PDB entry 9MRU | X-ray diffraction, 3.00 A resolution | chains D and F of the 6 polymer chains in the assembly

# Chain D (and F)
Protein: Uridylate-specific endoribonuclease nsp15
Source organism: Severe acute respiratory syndrome coronavirus 2
Notes: EC 4.6.1.-; chain F of this document is another copy of the same molecule, construct and numbering; everything in this record applies to it too
UniProt: P0DTD1 (R1AB_SARS2); residues 2-346 here correspond to UniProt positions 6453-6797 (UniProt number = residue number + 6451)
Chain sequence (347 residues; numbered 0 to 346; the number before each row is that of its first residue; numbering starts at 0):
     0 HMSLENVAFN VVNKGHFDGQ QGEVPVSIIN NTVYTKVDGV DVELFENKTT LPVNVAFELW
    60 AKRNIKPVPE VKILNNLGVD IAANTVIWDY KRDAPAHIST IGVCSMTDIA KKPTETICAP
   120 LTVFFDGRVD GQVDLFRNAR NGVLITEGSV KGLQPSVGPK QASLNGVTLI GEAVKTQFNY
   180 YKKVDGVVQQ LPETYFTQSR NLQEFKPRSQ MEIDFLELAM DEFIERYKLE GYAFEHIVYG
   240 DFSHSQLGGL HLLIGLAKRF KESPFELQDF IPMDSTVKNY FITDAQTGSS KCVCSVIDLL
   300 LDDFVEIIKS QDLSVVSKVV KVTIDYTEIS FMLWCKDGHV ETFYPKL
Differences from the reference sequence: expression tag (0-1); engineered mutation Gln267 (Glu6718 in P0DTD1)
Swiss-Prot annotation at these positions:
  - active site: His235 (Proton donor), His250 (Proton acceptor), Lys290 (For uridylate-specific endoribonuclease nsp15 activity)
  - binding site (uracil): Lys290 to Ser294, Thr341 to Lys345
  - site: Lys290 (Transition state stabilizer), Ser294 (Uracil recognition site)
What the authors report for this chain:
  - mutagenesis - E265Q: increased catalytic activity
  - mutagenesis - E265Q: decreased expression

# How chain D and chain F interact
Pairs across the interface - 33 pairs, chain D then chain F:
  Val10(D) - Phe269(F)
  Val11(D) - Phe269(F)
  Val11(D) - Ile270(F)
  Asn12(D) - Val292(F)
  Lys13(D) - Cys291(F)
  Lys13(D) - Val292(F)
  His15(D) - Cys291(F)
  Asn29(D) - Asn30(F)
  Tyr33(D) - Lys47(F)  hydrogen bond (side chain-backbone)
  Val36(D) - Met272(F)  hydrophobic
  Val39(D) - Ala95(F)
  Asp40(D) - Thr49(F)  hydrogen bond
  Asp40(D) - Arg91(F)  hydrogen bond (backbone-side chain)
  Val41(D) - Pro271(F)
  Glu42(D) - Pro271(F)
  Leu43(D) - Phe269(F)
  Arg62(D) - Gln267(F)
  Leu163(D) - Thr282(F)
  Leu163(D) - Gly287(F)
  Asn164(D) - Phe280(F)
  Asn164(D) - Thr282(F)  hydrogen bond
  Val166(D) - Glu265(F)
  Val166(D) - Ala284(F)  hydrophobic
  Leu168(D) - Asp283(F)
  Leu168(D) - Ala284(F)
  Gly170(D) - Thr286(F)
  Glu171(D) - Thr286(F)  hydrogen bond (backbone-backbone)
  Ala172(D) - Ser242(F)
  Ala172(D) - His243(F)
  Ala172(D) - Ser244(F)
  Ala172(D) - Thr286(F)  hydrogen bond (backbone-backbone)
  Val173(D) - Ser244(F)
  Glu203(D) - Pro263(F)
Other interface residues (no listed pair), chain D (26 interface residues in all): Gly14, Ile64, Ile169
Other interface residues (no listed pair), chain F (27 interface residues in all): Thr48, Phe241, Gln285, Ser288

# In short
The interface between chain D and chain F involves 26 residues on one side and 27 on the other; the contacts
include 6 hydrogen bonds. Polar pairs include Tyr33(D)-Lys47(F), Asp40(D)-Thr49(F) and Asp40(D)-Arg91(F). From
the paper: E265Q of chain D increases catalytic activity; E265Q of chain D reduces expression.
Chain D and chain F are both Uridylate-specific endoribonuclease nsp15 (Severe acute respiratory syndrome
coronavirus 2); the structure, Structural Asymmetry in SARS-CoV-2 Nsp15 Hexamer Important for Catalytic
Activity, was determined by X-ray diffraction together with 9MRW and 9MRY from the same study.
